Entry 4Q4Y (X-ray diffraction, 1.88 A resolution); this record covers chains 3 and 4 of the 4 polymer chains in the assembly.

# Chain 3
Name: Coxsackievirus capsid protein VP3
From: Coxsackievirus A24
UniProt: V9VEF3 (V9VEF3_9ENTO); residues 1-240 here correspond to UniProt positions 341-580 (UniProt number = residue number + 340)
Chain sequence (240 residues; row label = number of the first residue in the row):
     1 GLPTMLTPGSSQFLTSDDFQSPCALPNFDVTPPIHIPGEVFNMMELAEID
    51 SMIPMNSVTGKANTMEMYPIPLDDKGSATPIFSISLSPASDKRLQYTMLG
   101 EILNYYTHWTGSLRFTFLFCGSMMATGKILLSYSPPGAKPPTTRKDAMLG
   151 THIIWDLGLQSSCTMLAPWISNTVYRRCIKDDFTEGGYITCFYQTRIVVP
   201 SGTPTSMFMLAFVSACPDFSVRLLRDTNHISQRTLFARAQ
Disordered / not traced: 235-240

# Chain 4
Name: Coxsackievirus capsid protein VP4
From: Coxsackievirus A24
UniProt: V9VEF3 (V9VEF3_9ENTO); residue numbers follow UniProt; this construct covers 1-69
Chain sequence (69 residues; each row starts with the number of its first residue):
     1 MGAQVSSQKVGAHENTNVATGGSTVNYTTINYYKDSASNAASKLDFSQDP
    51 SKFTEPVKDIMIKTAPALN
Disordered / not traced: 1, 14-24
Covalent attachments: myristic acid (MYR) linked to Gly2
Bound ions: Ca2+: Lys63, Ala65 (shared with 1 residue of chain 1)

# How chain 3 and chain 4 interact
Pairs across the interface (34; chain 3 residue first):
  Asp18(3) - Ala40(4)
  Asp18(3) - Ala41(4)  hydrogen bond (side chain-backbone)
  Gln20(3) - Ile30(4)
  Gln20(3) - Asn31(4)
  Gln20(3) - Tyr32(4)
  Gln20(3) - Tyr33(4)
  Gln20(3) - Ser38(4)
  Gln20(3) - Ala40(4)
  Ser21(3) - Tyr33(4)
  Ser21(3) - Ser38(4)  hydrogen bond (backbone-side chain)
  Pro22(3) - Tyr33(4)
  Pro22(3) - Ser38(4)
  Cys23(3) - Asp35(4)
  Cys23(3) - Ser38(4)  hydrogen bond (backbone-side chain)
  Pro26(3) - Lys34(4)
  Pro26(3) - Asp35(4)
  Asn27(3) - Lys34(4)
  Asn27(3) - Asp35(4)  hydrogen bond (backbone-side chain)
  Gly38(3) - Phe53(4)
  Glu39(3) - Lys52(4)  hydrogen bond (backbone-side chain)
  Glu39(3) - Phe53(4)
  Val40(3) - Phe53(4)  hydrophobic
  Phe41(3) - Asp45(4)
  Phe41(3) - Ser47(4)
  Glu45(3) - Gln48(4)
  Glu45(3) - Asp49(4)  hydrogen bond (side chain-backbone)
  Glu45(3) - Pro50(4)
  Glu48(3) - Pro50(4)
  Glu48(3) - Thr54(4)
  Ile49(3) - Phe53(4)  hydrophobic
  Ile49(3) - Thr54(4)
  Gln160(3) - Pro66(4)
  Gln160(3) - Ala67(4)  hydrogen bond (side chain-backbone)
  Gln160(3) - Leu68(4)  hydrogen bond (side chain-backbone)
Other interface residues (no listed pair), chain 3 (17 interface residues in all): Phe19, Phe28
Other interface residues (no listed pair), chain 4 (22 interface residues in all): Ala37, Asn39

# In short
Chain 3 and chain 4 form an interface of 17 and 22 residues respectively; the contacts include 8 hydrogen
bonds. Polar contacts include Asp18(3)-Ala41(4), Ser21(3)-Ser38(4) and Cys23(3)-Ser38(4). Myristic acid is
covalently linked to Gly2(4). Lys63(4) and Ala65(4) form the Ca2+ site.
Chain 3 is Coxsackievirus capsid protein VP3 and chain 4 is Coxsackievirus capsid protein VP4, both from
Coxsackievirus A24; the structure, Crystal structure of Coxsackievirus A24v soaked with
Disialyllacto-N-tetraose (DSLNT), was determined by X-ray diffraction together with 4Q4V, 4Q4W and 4Q4X from
the same study.
